PDB entry 6W7N | electron microscopy, 3.40 A resolution | chains A and D of the 15 polymer chains in the assembly

== Chain A ==
Molecule: 16S rRNA
From: Escherichia coli (strain K12)
Sequence (1542 nucleotides; row label = number of the first residue in the row):
     1 AAAUUGAAGAGUUUGAUCAUGGCUCAGAUUGAACGCUGGCGGCAGGCCUA
    51 ACACAUGCAAGUCGAACGGUAACAGGAAGAAGCUUGCUUCUUUGCUGACG
   101 AGUGGCGGACGGGUGAGUAAUGUCUGGGAAACUGCCUGAUGGAGGGGGAU
   151 AACUACUGGAAACGGUAGCUAAUACCGCAUAACGUCGCAAGACCAAAGAG
   201 GGGGACCUUCGGGCCUCUUGCCAUCGGAUGUGCCCAGAUGGGAUUAGCUA
   251 GUAGGUGGGGUAACGGCUCACCUAGGCGACGAUCCCUAGCUGGUCUGAGA
   301 GGAUGACCAGCCACACUGGAACUGAGACACGGUCCAGACUCCUACGGGAG
   351 GCAGCAGUGGGGAAUAUUGCACAAUGGGCGCAAGCCUGAUGCAGCCAUGC
   401 CGCGUGUAUGAAGAAGGCCUUCGGGUUGUAAAGUACUUUCAGCGGGGAGG
   451 AAGGGAGUAAAGUUAAUACCUUUGCUCAUUGACGUUACCCGCAGAAGAAG
   501 CACCGGCUAACUCCGUGCCAGCAGCCGCGGUAAUACGGAGGGUGCAAGCG
   551 UUAAUCGGAAUUACUGGGCGUAAAGCGCACGCAGGCGGUUUGUUAAGUCA
   601 GAUGUGAAAUCCCCGGGCUCAACCUGGGAACUGCAUCUGAUACUGGCAAG
   651 CUUGAGUCUCGUAGAGGGGGGUAGAAUUCCAGGUGUAGCGGUGAAAUGCG
   701 UAGAGAUCUGGAGGAAUACCGGUGGCGAAGGCGGCCCCCUGGACGAAGAC
   751 UGACGCUCAGGUGCGAAAGCGUGGGGAGCAAACAGGAUUAGAUACCCUGG
   801 UAGUCCACGCCGUAAACGAUGUCGACUUGGAGGUUGUGCCCUUGAGGCGU
   851 GGCUUCCGGAGCUAACGCGUUAAGUCGACCGCCUGGGGAGUACGGCCGCA
   901 AGGUUAAAACUCAAAUGAAUUGACGGGGGCCCGCACAAGCGGUGGAGCAU
   951 GUGGUUUAAUUCGAUGCAACGCGAAGAACCUUACCUGGUCUUGACAUCCA
  1001 CGGAAGUUUUCAGAGAUGAGAAUGUGCCUUCGGGAACCGUGAGACAGGUG
  1051 CUGCAUGGCUGUCGUCAGCUCGUGUUGUGAAAUGUUGGGUUAAGUCCCGC
  1101 AACGAGCGCAACCCUUAUCCUUUGUUGCCAGCGGUCCGGCCGGGAACUCA
  1151 AAGGAGACUGCCAGUGAUAAACUGGAGGAAGGUGGGGAUGACGUCAAGUC
  1201 AUCAUGGCCCUUACGACCAGGGCUACACACGUGCUACAAUGGCGCAUACA
  1251 AAGAGAAGCGACCUCGCGAGAGCAAGCGGACCUCAUAAAGUGCGUCGUAG
  1301 UCCGGAUUGGAGUCUGCAACUCGACUCCAUGAAGUCGGAAUCGCUAGUAA
  1351 UCGUGGAUCAGAAUGCCACGGUGAAUACGUUCCCGGGCCUUGUACACACC
  1401 GCCCGUCACACCAUGGGAGUGGGUUGCAAAAGAAGUAGGUAGCUUAACCU
  1451 UCGGGAGGGCGCUUACCACUUUGUGAUUCAUGACUGGGGUGAAGUCGUAA
  1501 CAAGGUAACCGUAGGGGAACCUGCGGUUGGAUCACCUCCUUA
Disordered / not traced: 680-710, 783-799, 1397-1506, 1531-1542

== Chain D ==
Molecule: 30S ribosomal protein S4
From: Escherichia coli (strain K12)
UniProt: P0A7V8 (RS4_ECOLI); residues 0-205 here correspond to UniProt positions 1-206 (UniProt number = residue number + 1)
Sequence (206 residues; numbered 0 to 205; the number before each row is that of its first residue; numbering starts at 0):
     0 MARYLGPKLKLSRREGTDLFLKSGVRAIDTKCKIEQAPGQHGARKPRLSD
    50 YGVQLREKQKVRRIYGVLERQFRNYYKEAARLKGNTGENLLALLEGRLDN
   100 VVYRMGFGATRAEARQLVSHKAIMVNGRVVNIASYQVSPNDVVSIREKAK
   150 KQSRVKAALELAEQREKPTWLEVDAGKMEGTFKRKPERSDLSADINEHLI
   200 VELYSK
Disordered / not traced: 0

== Interface between chain A and chain D ==
Pairs across the interface (102; chain A residue first):
  A7(A) with Lys205(D), phosphate contact
  A8(A) with Glu201(D), hydrogen bond to the base; Ser204(D), base contact; Lys205(D), phosphate contact
  A28(A) with Arg72(D), salt bridge to the phosphate
  C401(A) with Arg69(D), salt bridge to the phosphate; Asn73(D), hydrogen bond to the phosphate
  G402(A) with Gln70(D), hydrogen bond to the phosphate; Ile131(D), sugar contact
  C403(A) with Gln70(D), hydrogen bond to the phosphate; Ser118(D), phosphate contact; Ser133(D), phosphate contact
  G404(A) with Ala1(D), hydrogen bond to the base; Arg2(D), salt bridge to the phosphate; Arg114(D), phosphate contact; Ser118(D), hydrogen bond to the phosphate
  U405(A) with Ala1(D), base contact; Arg2(D), hydrogen bond to the base; Leu4(D), base contact; Arg114(D), salt bridge to the phosphate
  G406(A) with Leu4(D), phosphate contact; Gln115(D), hydrogen bond to the sugar
  U407(A) with Lys7(D), salt bridge to the phosphate; Ala111(D), phosphate contact; Glu112(D), sugar contact; Arg114(D), salt bridge to the phosphate; Gln115(D), sugar contact; Arg153(D), hydrogen bond to the base
  A408(A) with Lys7(D), phosphate contact; Leu20(D), phosphate contact; Ser22(D), phosphate contact; Thr109(D), phosphate contact; Ala111(D), phosphate contact
  U409(A) with Lys21(D), salt bridge to the phosphate; Ser22(D), phosphate contact
  G413(A) with Lys30(D), base contact
  C418(A) with Gln39(D), base contact
  G425(A) with Gln35(D), phosphate contact
  U426(A) with Gln35(D), hydrogen bond to the phosphate; Gly38(D), phosphate contact
  U427(A) with Arg12(D), salt bridge to the phosphate; Ala36(D), phosphate contact
  G428(A) with Lys9(D), salt bridge to the phosphate; Arg12(D), phosphate contact
  U429(A) with Leu8(D), phosphate contact; Arg12(D), salt bridge to the phosphate; Cys31(D), phosphate contact
  A430(A) with Pro6(D), phosphate contact; Lys7(D), hydrogen bond to the phosphate; Leu8(D), hydrogen bond to the phosphate; Lys21(D), phosphate contact
  C436(A) with Ser152(D), sugar contact
  U437(A) with Gln115(D), hydrogen bond to the base; His119(D), sugar contact; Gln151(D), sugar contact
  U438(A) with His119(D), sugar contact
  U439(A) with Ser118(D), sugar contact; His119(D), base contact; Lys120(D), phosphate contact; Asn130(D), sugar contact
  C489(A) with Lys120(D), salt bridge to the phosphate
  C490(A) with Arg145(D), salt bridge to the phosphate
  A495(A) with His119(D), hydrogen bond to the base
  A499(A) with Ala1(D), base contact
  U508(A) with Tyr50(D), sugar contact
  A509(A) with Tyr50(D), phosphate contact; Leu54(D), sugar contact; Arg55(D), hydrogen bond to the sugar
  A510(A) with Arg13(D), sugar contact
  C511(A) with His40(D), hydrogen bond to the phosphate
  U512(A) with His40(D), hydrogen bond to the sugar; Arg43(D), salt bridge to the phosphate
  G540(A) with Gln39(D), base contact
  G541(A) with Gln39(D), hydrogen bond to the sugar
  G542(A) with Lys9(D), salt bridge to the phosphate; Pro37(D), sugar contact; Gly38(D), sugar contact
  U543(A) with Arg13(D), phosphate contact; Arg55(D), phosphate contact
  G544(A) with Arg55(D), salt bridge to the phosphate; Gln58(D), hydrogen bond to the phosphate; Arg62(D), salt bridge to the phosphate
  C545(A) with Lys57(D), salt bridge to the phosphate; Gln58(D), hydrogen bond to the phosphate; Arg61(D), salt bridge to the phosphate; Glu68(D), phosphate contact
  A546(A) with Tyr3(D), base contact; Leu67(D), phosphate contact; Glu68(D), hydrogen bond to the phosphate; Arg69(D), hydrogen bond to the phosphate
  A547(A) with Ala1(D), hydrogen bond to the phosphate; Leu67(D), phosphate contact
  C549(A) with Arg69(D), salt bridge to the phosphate
  C613(A) with Arg80(D), salt bridge to the phosphate
  C614(A) with Arg80(D), salt bridge to the phosphate
  U619(A) with Arg127(D), hydrogen bond to the sugar; Val129(D), sugar contact; Asn130(D), hydrogen bond to the base; Ile131(D), base contact
  C620(A) with Ile131(D), base contact; Ser133(D), sugar contact; Tyr134(D), sugar contact
Interface residues without a listed pair, chain A (50 interface residues in all): U4, U5, G27, G410
Interface residues without a listed pair, chain D (70 interface residues in all): Gly23, Val24, Leu47, Ser48, Gly51, Gln53, Ala79, Arg96, Val128, Ala132, Gln135, Lys147, Leu202

== Overview ==
Chain A and chain D form an interface of 50 and 70 residues respectively, with 25 hydrogen bonds and 21 salt
bridges. Polar contacts include A8(A)-Glu201(D), G404(A)-Ala1(D) and U405(A)-Arg2(D).
Here chain A is 16S rRNA and chain D is 30S ribosomal protein S4, both from Escherichia coli (strain K12).
Entry 6W7N (30S-Inactive-low-Mg2+ Class A) was determined by electron microscopy, deposited together with
6W6K, 6W77, 6W7M and 6W7W.
